Entry 7W8G (electron microscopy, 2.52 A resolution); this record covers chains 2 and 5 of the 12 polymer chains in the assembly.

# Chain 2
Name: DNA replication licensing factor MCM2
Source organism: Saccharomyces cerevisiae S288C
Notes: EC 3.6.4.12
UniProtKB: P29469 (MCM2_YEAST); residue numbers follow UniProt; this construct covers 1-868
Sequence (868 residues; row label = number of the first residue in the row):
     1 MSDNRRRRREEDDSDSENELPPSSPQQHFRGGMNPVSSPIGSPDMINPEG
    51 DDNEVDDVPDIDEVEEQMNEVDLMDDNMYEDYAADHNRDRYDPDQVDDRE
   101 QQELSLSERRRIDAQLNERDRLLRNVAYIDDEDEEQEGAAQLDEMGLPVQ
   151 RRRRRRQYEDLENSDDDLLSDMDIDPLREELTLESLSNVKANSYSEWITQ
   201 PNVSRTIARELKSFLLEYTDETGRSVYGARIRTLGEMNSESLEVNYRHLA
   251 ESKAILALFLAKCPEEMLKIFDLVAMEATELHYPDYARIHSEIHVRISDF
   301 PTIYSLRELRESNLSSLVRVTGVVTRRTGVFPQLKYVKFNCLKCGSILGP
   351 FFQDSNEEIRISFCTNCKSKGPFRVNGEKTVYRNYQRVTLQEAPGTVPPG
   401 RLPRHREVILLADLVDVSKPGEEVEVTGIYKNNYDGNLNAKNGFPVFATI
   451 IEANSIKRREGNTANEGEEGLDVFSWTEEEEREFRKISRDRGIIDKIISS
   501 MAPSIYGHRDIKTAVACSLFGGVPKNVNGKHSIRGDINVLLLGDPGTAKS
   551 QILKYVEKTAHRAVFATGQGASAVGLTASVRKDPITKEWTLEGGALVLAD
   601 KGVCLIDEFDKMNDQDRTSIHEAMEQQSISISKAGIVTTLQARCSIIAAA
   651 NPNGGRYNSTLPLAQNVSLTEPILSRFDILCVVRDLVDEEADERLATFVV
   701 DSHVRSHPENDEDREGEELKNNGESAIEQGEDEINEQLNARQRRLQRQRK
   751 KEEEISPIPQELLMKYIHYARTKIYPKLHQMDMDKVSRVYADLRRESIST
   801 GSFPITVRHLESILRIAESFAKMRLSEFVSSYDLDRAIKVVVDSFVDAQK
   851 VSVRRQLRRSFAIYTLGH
Unresolved in the structure: 1-180, 460-472, 711-755, 867-868
Metal / ion sites: Zn2+: Cys341, Cys344, Cys364, Cys367; Mg2+ site 1: Ser550 (together with ATP-gamma-S); Mg2+ site 2: Glu625 (together with ATP-gamma-S) (shared with Ser423(5) of chain 5)
Small-molecule neighbours:
  - ATP-gamma-S (AGS; phosphothiophosphoric acid-adenylate ester), molecule 1: Ser504, Ile505, Tyr506, His508, Pro545, Gly546, Thr547, Ala548, Lys549, Ser550, Gln551, Glu608, Asn651, Leu695, Phe698, Val699
  - ATP-gamma-S (AGS), molecule 2: His531, Pro672, Arg676, Val807, Arg808, Glu811
Curated features (UniProtKB/Swiss-Prot):
  - zinc finger: Cys341 to Cys367 (C4-type)
  - motif: Ser675 to Asp678 (Arginine finger)
  - binding site (ATP): Gly543 to Ser550
  - modified residue (Phosphoserine): Ser14, Ser16, Ser23, Ser164, Ser170
  - natural variant: Glu392 (E392K: In allele MCM2-1)
  - mutagenesis: Cys364 (C364Y/F/S/H: Loss of activity), Cys367 (C367Y/F/S/H: Loss of activity), Lys549 (K549A: Reduces MCM2-7 complex helicase activity. Abolishes MCM2-7 complex helicase activity; when associated with MCM5 A-422. Reduces MCM2-7 complex helicase activity; when associated with MCM3 A-415), Arg676 (R676A: Loss of MCM2-7 complex helicase activity)

# Chain 5
Name: Minichromosome maintenance protein 5
Source organism: Saccharomyces cerevisiae S288C
Notes: EC 3.6.4.12
UniProtKB: P29496 (MCM5_YEAST); residues 1-775 here = UniProt positions 1-775
Sequence (775 residues; numbered 1 to 775; the number before each row is that of its first residue):
     1 MSFDRPEIYSAPVLQGESPNDDDNTEIIKSFKNFILEFRLDSQFIYRDQL
    51 RNNILVKNYSLTVNMEHLIGYNEDIYKKLSDEPSDIIPLFETAITQVAKR
   101 ISILSRAQSANNNDKDPENTSMDTDSLLLNSLPTFQLILNSNANQIPLRD
   151 LDSEHVSKIVRLSGIIISTSVLSSRATYLSIMCRNCRHTTSITINNFNSI
   201 TGNTVSLPRSCLSTIESESSMANESNIGDESTKKNCGPDPYIIIHESSKF
   251 IDQQFLKLQEIPELVPVGEMPRNLTMTCDRYLTNKVIPGTRVTIVGIYSI
   301 YNSKNGAGSGRSGGGNGGSGVAIRTPYIKILGIQSDVETSSIWNSVTMFT
   351 EEEEEEFLQLSRNPKLYEILTNSIAPSIFGNEDIKKAIVCLLMGGSKKIL
   401 PDGMRLRGDINVLLLGDPGTAKSQLLKFVEKVSPIAVYTSGKGSSAAGLT
   451 ASVQRDPMTREFYLEGGAMVLADGGVVCIDEFDKMRDEDRVAIHEAMEQQ
   501 TISIAKAGITTVLNSRTSVLAAANPIYGRYDDLKSPGDNIDFQTTILSRF
   551 DMIFIVKDDHNEERDISIANHVINIHTGNANAMQNQQEENGSEISIEKMK
   601 RYITYCRLKCAPRLSPQAAEKLSSNFVTIRKQLLINELESTERSSIPITI
   651 RQLEAIIRITESLAKLELSPIAQERHVDEAIRLFQASTMDAASQDPIGGL
   701 NQASGTSLSEIRRFEQELKRRLPIGWSTSYQTLRREFVDTHRFSQLALDK
   751 ALYALEKHETIQLRHQGQNIYRSGV
Unresolved in the structure: 1, 111-128, 224-232, 305-318, 701-775
Metal / ion sites: Zn2+: Cys183, Cys186, Cys211, Cys236; Mg2+: Ser423 (together with ATP-gamma-S) (shared with Glu625(2) of chain 2)
Small-molecule neighbours:
  - ADP (adenosine-5'-diphosphate): Met404, Leu406, Glu498, Gln499, Ile650, Arg651, Glu654
  - ATP-gamma-S (AGS; phosphothiophosphoric acid-adenylate ester): Ser377, Ile378, Phe379, Pro418, Gly419, Thr420, Ala421, Lys422, Ser423, Gln424, Asp480, Glu481, Asn524, Ile568, His571, Val572, Ile575
Curated features (UniProtKB/Swiss-Prot):
  - motif: Ser548 to Asp551 (Arginine finger)
  - binding site (ATP): Gly416 to Ser423
  - mutagenesis: Lys422 (K422A: Loss of MCM2-7 complex helicase activity)

# Interface between chain 2 and chain 5
Contacting residue pairs - 160 pairs, chain 2 then chain 5:
  Arg327(2) - Glu269(5)  salt bridge
  Thr328(2) - Arg272(5)
  Gly329(2) - Arg272(5)
  Phe331(2) - Ile323(5)  hydrophobic
  Phe331(2) - Arg324(5)
  Phe331(2) - Pro326(5)
  Pro332(2) - Ser153(5)
  Pro332(2) - Ile300(5)  hydrophobic
  Pro332(2) - Ile323(5)
  Pro332(2) - Arg324(5)  hydrogen bond (backbone-backbone)
  Pro332(2) - Pro326(5)
  Gln333(2) - Ala322(5)
  Gln333(2) - Ile323(5)
  Leu334(2) - Ala322(5)
  Leu334(2) - Arg324(5)
  Ser355(2) - Val321(5)
  Asn356(2) - Val321(5)
  Glu357(2) - Val321(5)
  Glu358(2) - Val321(5)
  Glu358(2) - Ala322(5)
  Gly377(2) - Ser157(5)  hydrogen bond (backbone-side chain)
  Glu378(2) - Glu82(5)
  Glu378(2) - Ser84(5)  hydrogen bond
  Glu378(2) - Asp85(5)
  Glu378(2) - Ser157(5)
  Lys379(2) - Glu82(5)  salt bridge
  Lys379(2) - Asp85(5)  salt bridge
  Tyr382(2) - Ser153(5)
  Tyr382(2) - Val156(5)  hydrophobic
  Tyr382(2) - Ile300(5)
  Arg383(2) - Ser153(5)  hydrogen bond (backbone-side chain)
  Asn384(2) - Asp152(5)  hydrogen bond
  Asn384(2) - Ser153(5)  hydrogen bond (side chain-backbone)
  Tyr385(2) - Ser319(5)
  Tyr385(2) - Ile323(5)  hydrophobic
  Arg387(2) - Ser319(5)  hydrogen bond
  Asp416(2) - Arg149(5)
  Asp416(2) - Arg272(5)  salt bridge
  Lys419(2) - Pro266(5)
  Lys419(2) - Gly268(5)
  Pro420(2) - Glu269(5)
  Lys525(2) - His576(5)
  Val527(2) - Ser377(5)
  Val527(2) - Ile575(5)  hydrophobic
  Val527(2) - Asn581(5)
  Asn528(2) - Asn581(5)  hydrogen bond (backbone-side chain)
  Asn528(2) - Gln584(5)  hydrogen bond
  Asn528(2) - Asn585(5)
  Asn528(2) - Glu588(5)  hydrogen bond
  Lys530(2) - Pro376(5)
  Lys530(2) - Phe428(5)
  Lys530(2) - Lys431(5)  hydrogen bond (backbone-side chain)
  Lys530(2) - Glu588(5)  salt bridge
  His531(2) - Ser377(5)
  His531(2) - Ile378(5)
  His531(2) - Gln424(5)  hydrogen bond
  Ser532(2) - Gln424(5)
  Ser532(2) - Lys431(5)
  Ile533(2) - Ile575(5)  hydrophobic
  Ile533(2) - His576(5)
  Arg562(2) - Glu263(5)
  Arg562(2) - Val265(5)  hydrogen bond (side chain-backbone)
  Arg562(2) - Pro266(5)
  Val564(2) - Val267(5)  hydrophobic
  Val574(2) - Val267(5)  hydrophobic
  Thr577(2) - Ser445(5)
  Ala578(2) - Ser445(5)  hydrogen bond (backbone-side chain)
  Ala578(2) - Ala446(5)
  Glu588(2) - Lys257(5)  salt bridge
  Glu588(2) - Asn273(5)  hydrogen bond
  Trp589(2) - Ile167(5)
  Trp589(2) - Asn273(5)
  Trp589(2) - Pro457(5)  hydrophobic
  Thr590(2) - Gln259(5)
  Thr590(2) - Met270(5)  hydrogen bond
  Leu591(2) - Gln259(5)  hydrogen bond (backbone-side chain)
  Leu591(2) - Pro271(5)
  Glu592(2) - Met270(5)
  Gly593(2) - Pro262(5)
  Val597(2) - Glu263(5)
  Leu598(2) - Pro262(5)
  Leu598(2) - Glu263(5)
  Leu598(2) - Val265(5)
  Leu598(2) - Val267(5)  hydrophobic
  Asp600(2) - Glu263(5)
  Asp614(2) - Lys442(5)
  Thr618(2) - Lys442(5)
  Ser619(2) - Ser445(5)  hydrogen bond
  Glu622(2) - Ser444(5)  hydrogen bond
  Glu622(2) - Ser445(5)  hydrogen bond (side chain-backbone)
  Glu625(2) - Ser423(5)
  Glu625(2) - Lys427(5)  salt bridge
  Glu625(2) - Tyr438(5)
  Glu625(2) - Asp480(5)
  Gln626(2) - Lys427(5)
  Gln626(2) - Glu430(5)
  Gln626(2) - Tyr438(5)
  Ile629(2) - Ser445(5)
  Ser630(2) - Ser444(5)
  Ser630(2) - Ala446(5)  hydrogen bond (backbone-backbone)
  Ser630(2) - Ala447(5)  hydrogen bond (backbone-backbone)
  Ile631(2) - Ala446(5)  hydrophobic
  Ser632(2) - Ala446(5)  hydrogen bond (backbone-backbone)
  Ser632(2) - Ala447(5)
  Ser632(2) - Glu465(5)
  Ser632(2) - Leu471(5)
  Lys633(2) - Ala446(5)  hydrogen bond (side chain-backbone)
  Lys633(2) - Glu465(5)
  Ala634(2) - Tyr463(5)  hydrogen bond (backbone-side chain)
  Ala634(2) - Glu465(5)  hydrogen bond (backbone-side chain)
  Gly635(2) - Pro288(5)
  Gly635(2) - Tyr463(5)  hydrogen bond (backbone-side chain)
  Ile636(2) - Ile167(5)
  Ile636(2) - Gly289(5)
  Val637(2) - Pro288(5)
  Val637(2) - Gly289(5)
  Val637(2) - Leu471(5)  hydrophobic
  Thr638(2) - Ile165(5)
  Thr638(2) - Gly289(5)  hydrogen bond (side chain-backbone)
  Thr639(2) - Arg291(5)  hydrogen bond (backbone-side chain)
  Leu640(2) - Pro262(5)  hydrophobic
  Leu640(2) - Glu263(5)
  Leu640(2) - Arg291(5)
  Gln641(2) - Glu263(5)  hydrogen bond (backbone-side chain)
  Gln641(2) - Arg291(5)
  Glu671(2) - Pro418(5)
  Glu671(2) - Gly528(5)
  Pro672(2) - Glu481(5)
  Lys777(2) - Thr577(5)
  Leu778(2) - Thr577(5)
  Gln780(2) - Thr577(5)
  Gln780(2) - Asn579(5)
  Met783(2) - Asn570(5)
  Met783(2) - Ile573(5)  hydrophobic
  Met783(2) - Asn574(5)
  Val786(2) - Ile573(5)  hydrophobic
  Ser787(2) - Ile566(5)
  Ser787(2) - Ala569(5)
  Ser787(2) - Asn570(5)  hydrogen bond
  Ser787(2) - Ile573(5)
  Tyr790(2) - Asp565(5)
  Tyr790(2) - Ala569(5)  hydrophobic
  Ala791(2) - Glu562(5)
  Ala791(2) - Ile566(5)  hydrophobic
  Arg794(2) - Asp558(5)  salt bridge
  Arg794(2) - His560(5)
  Arg794(2) - Asp565(5)  salt bridge
  Arg795(2) - Glu562(5)
  Ile798(2) - His560(5)
  Pro804(2) - Arg529(5)
  Thr806(2) - Pro418(5)
  Val807(2) - Gly419(5)
  Val807(2) - Val572(5)  hydrophobic
  Arg808(2) - Pro418(5)
  Arg808(2) - Gly419(5)
  Leu810(2) - Ala569(5)  hydrophobic
  Leu810(2) - Val572(5)  hydrophobic
  Glu811(2) - Val572(5)
  Glu811(2) - His576(5)
  Leu814(2) - His576(5)
Other interface residues (no listed pair), chain 2 (89 interface residues in all): Val330, Gln353, Gln386, Gly529, Gln615, His621, His779
Other interface residues (no listed pair), chain 5 (87 interface residues in all): Leu264, Gly320, Ser373, Ser440, Gly466, Lys484, Arg564, Ile568, Ala580, Ile594, Ile596

# Overview
89 residues of chain 2 face 87 of chain 5 across their interface, with 31 hydrogen bonds and 9 salt bridges.
Polar contacts include Arg327(2)-Glu269(5), Lys379(2)-Glu82(5) and Lys379(2)-Asp85(5). One ATP-gamma-S
molecule is bound between chain 2 and chain 5. Ligands of chain 2: ATP-gamma-S.
Chain 2 is DNA replication licensing factor MCM2 and chain 5 is Minichromosome maintenance protein 5, both
from Saccharomyces cerevisiae S288C; the structure, Cryo-EM structure of MCM double hexamer, was determined by
electron microscopy together with 7V3U and 7V3V from the same study.
